Entry 2BCC (X-ray diffraction, 3.50 A resolution); this record covers chains A and B of the 10 polymer chains in the assembly.

Chain A:
Protein: Ubiquinol cytochrome C oxidoreductase
From: Gallus gallus
Notes: EC 1.10.2.2
Sequence (446 residues; row label = number of the first residue in the row):
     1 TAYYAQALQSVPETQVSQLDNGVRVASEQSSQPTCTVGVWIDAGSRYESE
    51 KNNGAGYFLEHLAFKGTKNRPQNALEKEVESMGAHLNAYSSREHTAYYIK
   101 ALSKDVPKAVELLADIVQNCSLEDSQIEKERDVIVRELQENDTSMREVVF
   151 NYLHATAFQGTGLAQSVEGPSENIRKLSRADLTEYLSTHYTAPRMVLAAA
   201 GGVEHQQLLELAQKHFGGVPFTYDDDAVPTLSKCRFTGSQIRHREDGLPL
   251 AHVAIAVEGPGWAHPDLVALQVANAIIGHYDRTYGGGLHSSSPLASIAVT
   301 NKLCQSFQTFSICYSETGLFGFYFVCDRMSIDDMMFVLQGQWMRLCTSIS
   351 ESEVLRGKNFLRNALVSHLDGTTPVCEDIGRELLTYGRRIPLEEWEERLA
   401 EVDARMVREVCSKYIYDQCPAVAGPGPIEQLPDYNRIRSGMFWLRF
Unresolved in the structure: 1-3, 446

Chain B:
Protein: Ubiquinol cytochrome C oxidoreductase
From: Gallus gallus
Notes: EC 1.10.2.2
Sequence (422 residues; each row starts with the number of its first residue):
    18 PPHPQDLEITKLPNGLVIASLENYSPGSTIGVFIKAGSRYENSSNLGTSH
    68 LLRLASSLTTKGASSFKITRGIEAVGGKLSVESTRENMAYTVECLRDDVE
   118 ILMEFLLNVTTAPEFRPWEVADLQPQLKIDKAVAFQNPQTHVIENLHAAA
   168 YRNALADSLYCPDYRIGKVTSVELHDFVQNHFTSARMALVGLGVSHPVLK
   218 NVAEQLLNIRGGLGLSGAKAKYRGGEIREQNGDSLVHAAIVAESAAIGGA
   268 EANAFSVLQHVLGANPHVKRGLNATSSLYQAVAKGVHQPFDVSAFNASYS
   318 DSGLFGFYTISQAAYAGQVIKAAYNQVKTIAQGNVSNENVQAAKNKLKAK
   368 YLMSVESSEGFLEEVGSQALAAGSYNPPSTVLQQIDAVADADVIKAAKKF
   418 VSRQKSMAASGNLGHTPFVDEL
Unresolved in the structure: 289, 291-305

Chain A / chain B interface:
Pairs across the interface (37):
  Tyr-4(A) / Arg-113(B)
  Ala-7(A) / Tyr-41(B)
  Ala-7(A) / Pro-43(B)  hydrophobic
  Gln-32(A) / Glu-373(B)
  Thr-34(A) / Leu-369(B)
  Thr-34(A) / Met-370(B)
  Thr-34(A) / Glu-373(B)
  Glu-80(A) / Ala-281(B)
  Glu-80(A) / Lys-363(B)
  Gly-83(A) / Ala-366(B)
  His-85(A) / Met-370(B)
  Lys-100(A) / Met-370(B)
  Lys-100(A) / Glu-373(B)  salt bridge
  Arg-282(A) / Gln-143(B)  hydrogen bond (backbone-side chain)
  Arg-282(A) / Ile-146(B)
  Gly-285(A) / Ser-74(B)
  Gly-285(A) / Thr-86(B)  hydrogen bond (backbone-side chain)
  Leu-288(A) / Ser-82(B)
  Leu-288(A) / Phe-83(B)
  Leu-288(A) / Arg-87(B)  hydrogen bond (backbone-side chain)
  His-289(A) / Arg-87(B)  hydrogen bond (backbone-side chain)
  His-289(A) / Glu-90(B)
  Ser-290(A) / Glu-90(B)  hydrogen bond (backbone-side chain)
  Arg-356(A) / Glu-90(B)
  Arg-356(A) / Ala-91(B)
  Asn-359(A) / Ala-91(B)
  Asn-359(A) / Val-92(B)
  Asn-359(A) / Arg-113(B)  hydrogen bond
  Phe-360(A) / Gly-93(B)
  Arg-362(A) / Arg-113(B)
  Asn-363(A) / Gly-93(B)  hydrogen bond (side chain-backbone)
  Asn-363(A) / Cys-111(B)
  Asn-363(A) / Leu-112(B)
  Val-366(A) / Pro-43(B)  hydrophobic
  Asp-370(A) / Ser-374(B)
  Asp-370(A) / Ser-375(B)  hydrogen bond
  Thr-372(A) / Glu-373(B)  hydrogen bond
Also at the interface, not in a pair above, chain A (29 interface residues in all): Leu-8, Pro-33, Cys-35, Ser-81, Thr-283, Gly-286, Gly-371, Thr-373
Also at the interface, not in a pair above, chain B (30 interface residues in all): Ser-42, Gly-44, Gly-94, Lys-95, Ala-359, Lys-367

In short:
The interface between chain A and chain B involves 29 residues on one side and 30 on the other, with 9
hydrogen bonds and 1 salt bridge. Polar pairs include Lys-100(A)/Glu-373(B), Arg-282(A)/Gln-143(B) and
Gly-285(A)/Thr-86(B).
Here chain A is Ubiquinol cytochrome C oxidoreductase and chain B is Ubiquinol cytochrome C oxidoreductase,
both from Gallus gallus. Entry 2BCC (Stigmatellin-bound cytochrome BC1 complex from chicken) was determined by
X-ray diffraction together with 1BCC and 3BCC from the same study.
